Entry 1XS9 (solution NMR); this record covers chains A and D of the 4 polymer chains in the assembly.

# Chain A
Protein: Multiple antibiotic resistance protein marA
From: Escherichia coli
Reference sequence: P0ACH5 (MARA_ECOLI); residue numbers follow UniProt; this construct covers 1-129
Sequence (132 residues; numbered -2 to 129; the number before each row is that of its first residue; numbers below 1 keep their minus sign (Gly-2 is residue -2)):
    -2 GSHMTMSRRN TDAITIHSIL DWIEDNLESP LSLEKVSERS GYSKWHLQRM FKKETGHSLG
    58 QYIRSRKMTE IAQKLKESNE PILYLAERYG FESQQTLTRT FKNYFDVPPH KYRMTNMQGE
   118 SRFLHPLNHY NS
Disordered / not traced: -2 to 0
Sequence notes: cloning artifact (-2 to 0)

# Chain D
Protein: DNA-directed RNA polymerase alpha chain
From: Escherichia coli
Notes: EC 2.7.7.6
Reference sequence: P0A7Z4 (RPOA_ECOLI); numbering as in UniProt (aligned over 249-329)
Sequence (84 residues; numbered 246 to 329; the number before each row is that of its first residue):
   246 GSHFDPILLR PVDDLELTVR SANCLKAEAI HYIGDLVQRT EVELLKTPNL GKKSLTEIKD
   306 VLASRGLSLG MRLENWPPAS IADE
Disordered / not traced: 246-248
Sequence notes: cloning artifact (246-248)
Curated features (UniProtKB/Swiss-Prot):
  - modified residue: Arg265 (ADP-ribosylarginine), Lys297 (N6-acetyllysine), Lys298 (N6-acetyllysine)

# Chain A / chain D interface
Pairs across the interface - 28 pairs, chain A then chain D:
  Met3(A) with Glu329(D)
  Arg5(A) with Glu329(D)
  Arg6(A) with Glu329(D)
  His14(A) with Asn268(D)
  Ser15(A) with Asn268(D); Ala272(D); Asn294(D)
  Ile16(A) with Asn294(D)
  Asp18(A) with Val264(D); Arg265(D); Asn268(D); Cys269(D)
  Trp19(A) with Arg265(D); Asn294(D)
  Glu21(A) with Val264(D)
  Asp22(A) with Thr263(D); Val264(D); Arg265(D); Lys298(D)
  Asn23(A) with Arg265(D)
  Arg36(A) with Thr292(D); Pro293(D); Asn294(D); Leu295(D); Gly296(D)
  Ser37(A) with Pro293(D); Asn294(D)
  Gly38(A) with Pro293(D)
Other interface residues (no listed pair), chain D (16 interface residues in all): Ser266, Lys271, Leu290

# In short
The interface between chain A and chain D involves 14 residues on one side and 16 on the other.
Here chain A is Multiple antibiotic resistance protein marA and chain D is DNA-directed RNA polymerase alpha
chain, both from Escherichia coli. Entry 1XS9 (A model of the ternary complex formed between mara, the
alpha-ctd of RNA polymerase and DNA) was determined by solution NMR.
